5ECK - chains A and B of the 3 polymer chains in the assembly; structure by X-ray diffraction, 1.54 A resolution.

# Chain A
Molecule: Jasmonic acid-amido synthetase JAR1
From: Arabidopsis thaliana
Notes: EC 6.3.2.-
Reference sequence: Q9SKE2 (JAR1_ARATH); numbering as in UniProt (aligned over 1-575)
Amino-acid sequence (575 residues; numbered 1 to 575; the number before each row is that of its first residue):
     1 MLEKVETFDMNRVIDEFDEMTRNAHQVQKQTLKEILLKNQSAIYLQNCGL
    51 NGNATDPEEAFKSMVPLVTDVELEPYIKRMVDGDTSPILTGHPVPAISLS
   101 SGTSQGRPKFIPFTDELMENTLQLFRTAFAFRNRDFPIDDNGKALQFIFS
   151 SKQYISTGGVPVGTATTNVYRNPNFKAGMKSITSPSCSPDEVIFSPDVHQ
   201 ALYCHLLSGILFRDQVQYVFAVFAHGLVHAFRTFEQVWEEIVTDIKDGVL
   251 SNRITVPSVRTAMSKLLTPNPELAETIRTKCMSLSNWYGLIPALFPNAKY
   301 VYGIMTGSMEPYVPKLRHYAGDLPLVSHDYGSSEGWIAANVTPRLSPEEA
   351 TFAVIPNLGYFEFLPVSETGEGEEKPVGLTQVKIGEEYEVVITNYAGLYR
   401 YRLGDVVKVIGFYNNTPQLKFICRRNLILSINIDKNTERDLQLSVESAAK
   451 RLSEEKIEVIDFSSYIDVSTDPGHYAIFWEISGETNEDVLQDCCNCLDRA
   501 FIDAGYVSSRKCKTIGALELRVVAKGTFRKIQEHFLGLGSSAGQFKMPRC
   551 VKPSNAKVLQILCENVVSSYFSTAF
Not modelled in the structure: 1-6
Small-molecule neighbours:
  - ATP (adenosine-5'-triphosphate): Ala96, Ile97, Ser98, Leu99, Ile111, Pro112, Phe113, Leu117, Met118, Thr121, Gly163, Thr164, Ala165, Thr166, Asn168, Val169, Gly331, Ser332, Ser333, Trp336, Gly537, Lys557
  - isoleucine (ILE): Ala165, Thr166, Val169, Tyr170, Val222, Lys530, Glu533, His534
  - JAA ({(1R,2R)-3-oxo-2-[(2Z)-pent-2-en-1-yl]cyclopentyl}acetic acid): Asn120, Thr121, Leu124, Phe125, Phe220, Val222, Ile304, His328, Asp329, Tyr330, Gly331, Trp336, His534, Gly537, Leu538
Swiss-Prot annotation at these positions:
  - binding site (ATP): Ser98, Met118, Thr121, Gly163, Asn168, Gly331 to Trp336, Lys557
  - binding site (jasmonate): Ser101, His328 to Gly331
  - binding site (an L-alpha-amino acid): Thr166 to Tyr170, Lys530 to His534
  - mutagenesis: Ser101 (S101F: In jar1-1; insensitivity to jasmonate, Strongly reduced adenylation activity), Gly303 (G303R: In jar1-5; insensitivity to jasmonate), Glu334 (E334K: In jar1-3; insensitivity to jasmonate)

# Chain B
Molecule: Glutathione S-transferase U20
From: Arabidopsis thaliana
Notes: EC 2.5.1.18
Reference sequence: Q8L7C9 (GSTUK_ARATH); numbering as in UniProt (aligned over 1-217)
Amino-acid sequence (223 residues; numbered -5 to 217; the number before each row is that of its first residue; numbers below 1 keep their minus sign (His-5 is residue -5)):
    -5 HHHHHHMANLPILLDYWPSMFGMRARVALREKGVEFEYREEDFSNKSPLL
    45 LQSNPIHKKIPVLVHNGKPVCESLNVVQYVDEAWPEKNPFFPSDPYGRAQ
    95 ARFWADFVDKKFTDAQFKVWGKKGEEQEAGKKEFIEAVKILESELGDKPY
   145 FGGDSFGYVDISLITFSSWFQAYEKFGNFSIESESPKLIAWAKRCMEKES
   195 VSKSLPDSEKIVAYAAEYRKNNL
Not modelled in the structure: -5 to 3
Differences from the reference sequence: expression tag (-5 to 0)
Small-molecule neighbours: glutathione (GSH): Phe15, Arg18, Phe37, Lys53, Ile54, Pro55, Glu66, Ser67
Swiss-Prot annotation at these positions:
  - binding site (glutathione): Ser13, Ile54, Ser67

# Interface between chain A and chain B
Residue-residue contacts - 38 pairs, chain A then chain B:
  Ser447(A) with Lys187(B); Arg188(B), hydrogen bond; Glu191(B), hydrogen bond
  Lys450(A) with Met190(B); Glu191(B); Ser196(B)
  Arg451(A) with Ser161(B); Phe164(B); Glu168(B), salt bridge; Ile183(B); Lys187(B)
  Ser453(A) with Asp201(B)
  Glu454(A) with Asp201(B); Ser202(B), hydrogen bond
  Glu455(A) with Glu203(B)
  Lys456(A) with Asp201(B), salt bridge; Lys204(B)
  Asp488(A) with Glu168(B); Ser174(B), hydrogen bond; Glu176(B)
  Val489(A) with Gln165(B)
  Gln491(A) with Glu176(B)
  Asp492(A) with Glu168(B); Glu176(B); Ile183(B); Lys187(B), hydrogen bond (backbone-side chain)
  Cys493(A) with Lys187(B)
  Asn495(A) with Ala184(B)
  Cys496(A) with Lys187(B); Arg188(B), hydrogen bond (backbone-side chain)
  Arg499(A) with Ala184(B), hydrogen bond (side chain-backbone); Lys187(B); Arg188(B), hydrogen bond (backbone-side chain)
  Ala500(A) with Arg188(B)
  Thr573(A) with Glu176(B), hydrogen bond; Ser177(B); Pro180(B)
  Ala574(A) with Pro180(B), hydrophobic
Other interface residues (no listed pair), chain A (20 interface residues in all): Ala448, Asn486
Other interface residues (no listed pair), chain B (22 interface residues in all): Ser162, Ile175, Trp185

# Overview
20 residues of chain A face 22 of chain B across their interface; the contacts include 9 hydrogen bonds and 2
salt bridges. Polar contacts include Arg451(A)-Glu168(B), Lys456(A)-Asp201(B) and Ser447(A)-Arg188(B). Ligands
of chain A: isoleucine, ATP and compound JAA. Bound to chain B: glutathione.
Here chain A is Jasmonic acid-amido synthetase JAR1 and chain B is Glutathione S-transferase U20, both from
Arabidopsis thaliana. Entry 5ECK (Crystal Structure of FIN219-FIP1 complex with JA, Ile and ATP) was
determined by X-ray diffraction (same publication as 5ECH, 5ECI, 5ECL, 5ECM, 5ECN, 5ECO and 4 further
entries).
